PDB entry 4FT4 | X-ray diffraction, 2.70 A resolution | chains B and Q

# Chain B
Molecule: DNA (cytosine-5)-methyltransferase 1
Organism: Zea mays
Notes: EC 2.1.1.37
Reference sequence: Q9AXT8 (CMT1_MAIZE); residues 130-912 here = UniProt positions 130-912
Sequence (784 residues; numbered 129 to 912; the number before each row is that of its first residue):
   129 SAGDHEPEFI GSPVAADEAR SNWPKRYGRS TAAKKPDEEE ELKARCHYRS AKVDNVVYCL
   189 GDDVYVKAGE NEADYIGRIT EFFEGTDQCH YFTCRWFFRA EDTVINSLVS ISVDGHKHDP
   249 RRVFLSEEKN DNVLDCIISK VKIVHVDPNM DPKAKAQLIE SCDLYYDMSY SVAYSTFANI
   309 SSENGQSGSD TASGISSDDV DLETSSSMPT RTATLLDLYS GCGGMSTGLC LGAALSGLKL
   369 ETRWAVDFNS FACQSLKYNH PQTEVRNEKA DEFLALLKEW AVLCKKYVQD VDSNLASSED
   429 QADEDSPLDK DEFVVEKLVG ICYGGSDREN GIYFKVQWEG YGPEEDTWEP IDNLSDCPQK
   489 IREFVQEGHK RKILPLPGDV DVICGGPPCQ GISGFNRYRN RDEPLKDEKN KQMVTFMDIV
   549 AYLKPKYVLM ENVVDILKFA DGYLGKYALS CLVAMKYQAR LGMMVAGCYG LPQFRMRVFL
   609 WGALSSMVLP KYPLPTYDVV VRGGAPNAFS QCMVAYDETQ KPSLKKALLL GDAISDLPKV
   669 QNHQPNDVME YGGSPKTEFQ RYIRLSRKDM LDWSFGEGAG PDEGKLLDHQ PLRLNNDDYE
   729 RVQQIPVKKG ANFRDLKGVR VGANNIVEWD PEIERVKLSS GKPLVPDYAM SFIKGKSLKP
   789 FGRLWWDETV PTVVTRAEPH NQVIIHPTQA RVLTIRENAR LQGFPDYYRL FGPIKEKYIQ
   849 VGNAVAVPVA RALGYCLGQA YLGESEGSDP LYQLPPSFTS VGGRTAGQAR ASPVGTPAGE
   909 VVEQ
Not modelled in the structure: 129-132, 157-168, 309-337, 417-439, 890-912
Differences from the reference sequence: expression tag (129)
Small-molecule neighbours: S-adenosylhomocysteine (SAH): Y347, S348, G349, C350, G351, G352, M353, V374, D375, F376, N377, E396, K397, A398, G514, P516, Q540, N851, A852, V853

# Chain Q
Molecule: H3(1-32)K9me2 peptide
Notes: fragment: histone H3 peptide
Reference sequence: P68431 (H31_HUMAN); residues 1-32 here correspond to UniProt positions 33-64 (UniProt number = residue number + 32)
Sequence (32 residues; each row starts with the number of its first residue):
     1 ARTKQTARKS TGGKAPRKQL ATKAARKSAP AT
Not modelled in the structure: 1-5, 11-32
Modified residues: K9 (n-dimethyl-lysine; MLY)
What the authors report for this chain:
  - post-translational modification sites: K9, S10, T11

# Chain B / chain Q interface
Contacting residue pairs (15):
  V194(B) - A7(Q)  hydrophobic
  K195(B) - T6(Q)
  K195(B) - A7(Q)  hydrogen bond (backbone-backbone)
  A196(B) - T6(Q)
  Y203(B) - A7(Q)  hydrophobic
  Y203(B) - K9(Q)
  W224(B) - K9(Q)
  F225(B) - K9(Q)
  F226(B) - K9(Q)
  N258(B) - R8(Q)  hydrogen bond (side chain-backbone)
  N258(B) - K9(Q)
  N258(B) - S10(Q)
  D259(B) - A7(Q)
  N260(B) - A7(Q)  hydrogen bond (side chain-backbone)
  C264(B) - T6(Q)
Interface residues without a listed pair, chain B (14 interface residues in all): G197, D230, E256
The authors on this interface:
  - residue pairs: Y203(B)-A7(Q) (hydrophobic contact)

# Overview
14 residues of chain B face 5 of chain Q across their interface; the contacts include 3 hydrogen bonds. Polar
contacts include N258(B)-R8(Q), N260(B)-A7(Q) and K195(B)-A7(Q). The paper describes a hydrophobic contact
between Y203(B) and A7(Q). Bound to chain B: S-adenosylhomocysteine. The paper reports modification sites
K9(Q), S10(Q) and T11(Q).
Chain B is DNA (cytosine-5)-methyltransferase 1 (Zea mays) and chain Q is H3(1-32)K9me2 peptide; the
structure, crystal structure of Zea mays ZMET2 in complex H3(1-32)K9me2 peptide and SAH, was determined by
X-ray diffraction together with 4FSX and 4FT2 from the same study.
